Entry 4U6G (X-ray diffraction, 4.20 A resolution (low resolution: residue-level contacts below are approximate; hydrogen-bond / salt-bridge calls are withheld)); this record covers chains H and P of the 3 polymer chains in the assembly.

[Chain H]
Molecule: 10E8 Fab Heavy Chain
Organism: Homo sapiens
Notes: antibody fragment or engineered binder
Sequence (236 residues; row label = number of the first residue in the row; a row labelled like 52A-52C holds insertion residues (52A, then the next letters in order)):
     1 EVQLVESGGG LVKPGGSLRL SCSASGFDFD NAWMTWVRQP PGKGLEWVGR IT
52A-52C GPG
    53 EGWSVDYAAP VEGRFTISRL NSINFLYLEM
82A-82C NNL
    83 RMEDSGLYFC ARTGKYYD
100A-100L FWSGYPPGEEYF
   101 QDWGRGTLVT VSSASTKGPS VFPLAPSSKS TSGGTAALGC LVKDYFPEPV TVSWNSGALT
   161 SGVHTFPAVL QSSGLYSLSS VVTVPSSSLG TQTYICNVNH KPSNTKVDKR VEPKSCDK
Disordered / not traced: 215-218
Disulfides: Cys22-Cys92, Cys140-Cys196

[Chain P]
Molecule: SAH-MPER(662-683KKK)(B, q)
Sequence (17 residues; numbered 668 to 684; the number before each row is that of its first residue):
   668 SLWNWFNITN XLWLIKK
Modified residues: DIV (D-isovaline) at position 678; Leu681 (2-methyl-L-norleucine; MK8)
Covalent attachments: covalent link DIV_678-Leu681

[Chain H / chain P interface]
Pairs across the interface (22):
  Trp33(H) with Trp672(P)
  Arg50(H) with Phe673(P)
  Gly52C(H) with Trp670(P); Asn671(P)
  Glu53(H) with Trp670(P); Asn671(P); Trp672(P)
  Lys97(H) with Trp672(P)
  Tyr99(H) with Thr676(P); Leu679(P); Trp680(P)
  Phe100A(H) with Leu679(P); Lys683(P)
  Trp100B(H) with Lys683(P)
  Ser100C(H) with Lys683(P)
  Gly100D(H) with Trp680(P)
  Tyr100E(H) with Trp680(P)
  Pro100F(H) with Thr676(P); Trp680(P)
  Pro100G(H) with Trp672(P); Phe673(P); Thr676(P)
Interface residues without a listed pair, chain H (15 interface residues in all): Ser56, Tyr98
Interface residues without a listed pair, chain P (9 interface residues in all): Asn677

[Overview]
Chain H and chain P form an interface of 15 and 9 residues respectively.
Chain H is 10E8 Fab Heavy Chain (Homo sapiens) and chain P is SAH-MPER(662-683KKK)(B, q); the structure,
Crystal structure of 10E8 Fab in complex with a hydrocarbon-stapled HIV-1 gp41 MPER peptide, was determined by
X-ray diffraction.
